2Z3X - chains A and B of the 5 polymer chains in the assembly; structure by X-ray diffraction, 2.10 A resolution.

# Chain A (and B)
Molecule: Small, acid-soluble spore protein C
Source organism: Bacillus subtilis
Notes: fragment: alpha/beta-type; chain B of this document is another copy of the same molecule, construct and numbering; everything in this record applies to it too
UniProtKB: P02958 (SSPC_BACSU); residues 2-61 here correspond to UniProt positions 13-72 (UniProt number = residue number + 11)
Amino-acid sequence (63 residues; numbered 2 to 64; the number before each row is that of its first residue):
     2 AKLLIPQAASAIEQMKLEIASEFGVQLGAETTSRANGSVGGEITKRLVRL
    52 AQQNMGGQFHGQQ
Disordered / not traced: 58-64
Construct notes: engineered mutation Ala-2 (Asn13 in P02958), Lys-3 (Asp14 in P02958); expression tag (62-64)
Swiss-Prot annotation at these positions:
  - site: Glu-19, Ile-20 (Cleavage)
From the paper describing this entry:
  - contacts within the chain: Glu-23/Arg-47 (hydrogen bond), Gly-29/Asn-37 (backbone contact)
  - post-translational modification sites: Asn-37 (citing earlier work)
  - self-association interface (contacts with another copy of this molecule); pairs are residue here / residue on that copy: Glu-31/Arg-35 (hydrogen bond), Leu-5, Ile-6, Leu-48, Val-49, Leu-51
  - binding site for the 11-nt DNA strand: Leu-5, Lys-17, Ser-34, Gly-38, Gly-41, Thr-45, Gln-53
  - binding site for the 11-nt DNA strand: Leu-5, Lys-17, Ser-34, Arg-35, Thr-45, Gln-53

# How chain A and chain B interact
Contacting residue pairs (19; chain A residue first):
  Ala-30(A) / Thr-33(B)
  Ala-30(A) / Ser-34(B)  hydrogen bond (backbone-backbone)
  Ala-30(A) / Arg-35(B)  hydrogen bond (backbone-backbone)
  Glu-31(A) / Thr-33(B)
  Glu-31(A) / Arg-35(B)  salt bridge
  Thr-32(A) / Thr-33(B)
  Thr-32(A) / Ser-34(B)  hydrogen bond (backbone-backbone)
  Thr-33(A) / Ala-30(B)
  Thr-33(A) / Glu-31(B)
  Thr-33(A) / Thr-32(B)
  Thr-33(A) / Thr-33(B)
  Ser-34(A) / Gly-29(B)
  Ser-34(A) / Ala-30(B)  hydrogen bond (side chain-backbone)
  Ser-34(A) / Thr-32(B)  hydrogen bond (backbone-backbone)
  Ser-34(A) / Ser-34(B)
  Ser-34(A) / Asn-37(B)
  Arg-35(A) / Ala-30(B)  hydrogen bond (backbone-backbone)
  Arg-35(A) / Glu-31(B)  salt bridge
  Asn-37(A) / Ser-34(B)  hydrogen bond
Also at the interface, not in a pair above, chain A (8 interface residues in all): Gly-29
From the paper, about this interface:
  - specific contacts: Arg-35(A)/Glu-31(B)

# Summary
The chain A/chain B interface involves 8 residues from each chain, with 7 hydrogen bonds and 2 salt bridges.
Polar contacts include Glu-31(A)/Arg-35(B), Ser-34(A)/Ala-30(B) and Asn-37(A)/Ser-34(B). The authors report a
contact between Arg-35(A) and Glu-31(B). From the paper: a binding site for the 11-nt DNA strand at Leu-5(A),
Lys-17(A) and Ser-34(A) among others; a modification site at Asn-37(A).
Both chains are Small, acid-soluble spore protein C (Bacillus subtilis). Entry 2Z3X (Structure of a
Protein-DNA Complex Essential for DNA Protection in Spore of Bacillus Species) was determined by X-ray
diffraction.
